5LWD - chain E; structure by X-ray diffraction, 1.23 A resolution.

== Chain E ==
Molecule: Thermolysin
From: Bacillus thermoproteolyticus
Notes: EC 3.4.24.27
UniProt: P00800 (THER_BACTH); residues 1-316 here correspond to UniProt positions 233-548 (UniProt number = residue number + 232)
Chain sequence (316 residues; row label = number of the first residue in the row):
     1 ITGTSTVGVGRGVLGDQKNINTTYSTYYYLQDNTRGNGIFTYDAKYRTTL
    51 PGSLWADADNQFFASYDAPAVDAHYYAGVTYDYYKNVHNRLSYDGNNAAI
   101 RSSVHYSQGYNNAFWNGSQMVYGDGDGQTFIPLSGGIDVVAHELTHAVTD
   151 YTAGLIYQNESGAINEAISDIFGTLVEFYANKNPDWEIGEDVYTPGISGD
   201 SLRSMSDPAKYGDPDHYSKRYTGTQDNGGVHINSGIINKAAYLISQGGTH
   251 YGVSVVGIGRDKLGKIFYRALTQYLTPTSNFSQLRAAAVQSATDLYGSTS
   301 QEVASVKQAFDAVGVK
Metal / ion sites: Ca2+ site 1: Asp-57, Asp-59, Gln-61; Ca2+ site 2: Asp-138, Glu-177, Asp-185, Glu-187, Glu-190; Zn2+: His-142, His-146, Glu-166 (together with jc96); Ca2+ site 3: Glu-177, Asn-183, Asp-185, Glu-190; Ca2+ site 4: Tyr-193, Thr-194, Ile-197, Asp-200
Residues lining bound ligands: jc96 (79E): Asn-111, Asn-112, Ala-113, Phe-114, Trp-115, Asn-116, Phe-130, Leu-133, Val-139, His-142, Glu-143, His-146, Tyr-157, Glu-166, Ile-188, Leu-202, Arg-203, Asp-226, His-231
Swiss-Prot annotation at these positions:
  - active site: Glu-143, His-231 (Proton donor)
  - binding site (Ca(2+)): Asp-57, Asp-59, Gln-61, Asp-138, Glu-177, Asn-183, Asp-185, Glu-187, Glu-190, Tyr-193, Thr-194, Ile-197, Asp-200
  - binding site (Zn(2+)): His-142, His-146, Glu-166

== Overview ==
Ligands of chain E: jc96. Asp-57, Asp-59 and Gln-61 form the Ca2+ site 1. Asp-138, Glu-177, Asp-185, Glu-187
and Glu-190 coordinate Ca2+ site 2. UniProt lists active-site residues Glu-143 and His-231, 13 Ca2+-binding
residues and 3 Zn2+-binding residues.
Chain E is Thermolysin (Bacillus thermoproteolyticus); the structure, Thermolysin in complex with inhibitor
(JC96), was determined by X-ray diffraction together with 5LIF from the same study.
